Entry 7BKP (electron microscopy, 2.80 A resolution); this record covers chains A and X of the 3 polymer chains in the assembly.

== Chain A ==
Name: Interferon-induced helicase C domain-containing protein 1
Source organism: Mus musculus
Notes: EC 3.6.4.13
Reference sequence: Q8R5F7 (IFIH1_MOUSE); numbering as in UniProt (aligned over 1-1025)
Amino-acid sequence (1025 residues; row label = number of the first residue in the row):
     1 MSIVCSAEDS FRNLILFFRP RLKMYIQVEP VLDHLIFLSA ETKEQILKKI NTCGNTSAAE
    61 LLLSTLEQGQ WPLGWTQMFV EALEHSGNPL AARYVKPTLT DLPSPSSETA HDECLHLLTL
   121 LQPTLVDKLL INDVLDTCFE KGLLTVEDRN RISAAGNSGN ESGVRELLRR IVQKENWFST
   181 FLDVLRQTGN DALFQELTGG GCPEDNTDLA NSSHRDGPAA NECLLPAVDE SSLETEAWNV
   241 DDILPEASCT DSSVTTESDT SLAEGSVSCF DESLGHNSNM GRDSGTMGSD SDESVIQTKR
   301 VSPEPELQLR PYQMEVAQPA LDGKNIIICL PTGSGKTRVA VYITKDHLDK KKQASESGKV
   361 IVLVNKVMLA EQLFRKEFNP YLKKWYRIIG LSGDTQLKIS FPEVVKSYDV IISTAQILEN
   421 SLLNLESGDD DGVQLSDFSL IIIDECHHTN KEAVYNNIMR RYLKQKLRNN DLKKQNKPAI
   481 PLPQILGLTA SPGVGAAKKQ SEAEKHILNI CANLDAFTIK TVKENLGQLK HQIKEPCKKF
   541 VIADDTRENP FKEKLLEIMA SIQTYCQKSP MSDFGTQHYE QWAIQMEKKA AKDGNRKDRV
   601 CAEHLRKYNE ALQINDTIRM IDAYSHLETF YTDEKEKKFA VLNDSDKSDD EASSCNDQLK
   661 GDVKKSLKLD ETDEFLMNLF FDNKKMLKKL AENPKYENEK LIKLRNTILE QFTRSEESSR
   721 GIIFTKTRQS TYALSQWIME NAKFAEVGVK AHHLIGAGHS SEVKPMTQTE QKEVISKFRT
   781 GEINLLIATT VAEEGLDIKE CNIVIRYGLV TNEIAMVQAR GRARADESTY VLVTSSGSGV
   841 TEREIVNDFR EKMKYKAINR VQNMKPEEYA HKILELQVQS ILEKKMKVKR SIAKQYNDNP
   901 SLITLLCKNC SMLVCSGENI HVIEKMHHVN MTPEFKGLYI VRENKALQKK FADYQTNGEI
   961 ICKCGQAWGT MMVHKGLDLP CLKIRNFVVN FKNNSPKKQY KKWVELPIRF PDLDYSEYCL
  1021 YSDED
Unresolved in the structure: 1-306, 646-665, 894-895, 950-952, 1021-1025
Construct notes: engineered mutation Lys854 (Met in Q8R5F7)
Metal / ion sites: Zn2+: Cys907, Cys910, Cys962, Cys964
Ligand contacts: ATP: Gln308, Leu309, Arg310, Gln313, Pro331, Thr332, Gly333, Ser334, Gly335, Lys336, Thr337, Arg338, Asp444, Arg822
Curated features (UniProtKB/Swiss-Prot):
  - binding site (Zn(2+)): Cys907, Cys910, Cys962, Cys964
  - site (Cleavage): Asp208, Leu209, Asp216, Gly217, Asp251, Ser252
  - modified residue (Phosphoserine): Ser289, Ser291, Ser302, Ser645, Ser648, Ser828
  - cross-link (Glycyl lysine isopeptide (Lys-Gly)): Lys23 (interchain with G-Cter in ISG15), Lys43 (interchain with G-Cter in ISG15)
What the authors report for this chain:
  - contacts within the chain: Ser491-Lys854 (hydrogen bond), Glu813-Lys854 (salt bridge)
  - mutagenesis - S491A/M854K, E813A/M854K: abolished catalytic activity
  - mutagenesis - S491A/E813A/M854K: increased catalytic activity
  - mutagenesis - H871A/E875A: increased signaling in response to without poly(I:C) stimulation
  - mutagenesis - D848K/F849A/R850E: abolished signaling

== Chain X ==
Molecule: 14-nt RNA strand
Sequence (14 nucleotides; row label = number of the first residue in the row):
     1 CAAGCCGAGG AGAG

== Interface between chain A and chain X ==
Contacting residue pairs (27; chain A residue first):
  Lys451(A) with G9(X), phosphate contact; G10(X), salt bridge to the phosphate
  Glu452(A) with A8(X), phosphate contact; G9(X), hydrogen bond to the phosphate
  Gln577(A) with G12(X), hydrogen bond to the sugar; A13(X), sugar contact
  Gln581(A) with G14(X), sugar contact
  Lys764(A) with A3(X), salt bridge to the phosphate
  Thr767(A) with C1(X), phosphate contact
  Thr769(A) with C1(X), hydrogen bond to the phosphate
  Thr811(A) with A11(X), sugar contact
  Arg843(A) with A11(X), sugar contact; G12(X), sugar contact
  Met926(A) with G4(X), hydrogen bond to the base; C5(X), sugar contact
  His927(A) with G4(X), hydrogen bond to the sugar
  Asn944(A) with A2(X), sugar contact
  Ala946(A) with A3(X), phosphate contact
  Leu947(A) with C1(X), sugar contact
  Asn957(A) with A2(X), hydrogen bond to the sugar; A3(X), sugar contact
  Thr970(A) with A3(X), sugar contact
  Lys983(A) with G4(X), salt bridge to the phosphate; C5(X), salt bridge to the phosphate
  Lys1002(A) with G7(X), salt bridge to the phosphate
  Trp1003(A) with C5(X), phosphate contact
  Val1004(A) with C6(X), hydrogen bond to the phosphate
Other interface residues (no listed pair), chain A (28 interface residues in all): Ala453, His578, His759, Val810, Asn812, Thr956, Met971, Cys981

== In short ==
28 residues of chain A and 14 residues of chain X are in contact, with 7 hydrogen bonds and 5 salt bridges.
Among the polar pairs are Met926(A)-G4(X), Gln577(A)-G12(X) and His927(A)-G4(X). The paper reports that
S491A/M854K and E813A/M854K of chain A abolish catalytic activity; contacts within the chain involving
Ser491(A), Lys854(A) and Glu813(A); 5 substitutions were tested in all.
Chain A is Interferon-induced helicase C domain-containing protein 1 (Mus musculus) and chain X is a 14-nt RNA
strand; the structure, CryoEM structure of disease related M854K MDA5-dsRNA filament in complex with ATP, was
determined by electron microscopy together with 7BKQ, 7NGA, 7NIC and 7NIQ from the same study.
